7TR9 - chains K and S of the 19 polymer chains in the assembly; structure by electron microscopy, 3.90 A resolution.

# Chain K
Name: Cas7a
Organism: Pyrococcus furiosus DSM 3638
Reference sequence: Q8U333 (Q8U333_PYRFU); residue numbers follow UniProt; this construct covers 1-336
Chain sequence (336 residues; each row starts with the number of its first residue):
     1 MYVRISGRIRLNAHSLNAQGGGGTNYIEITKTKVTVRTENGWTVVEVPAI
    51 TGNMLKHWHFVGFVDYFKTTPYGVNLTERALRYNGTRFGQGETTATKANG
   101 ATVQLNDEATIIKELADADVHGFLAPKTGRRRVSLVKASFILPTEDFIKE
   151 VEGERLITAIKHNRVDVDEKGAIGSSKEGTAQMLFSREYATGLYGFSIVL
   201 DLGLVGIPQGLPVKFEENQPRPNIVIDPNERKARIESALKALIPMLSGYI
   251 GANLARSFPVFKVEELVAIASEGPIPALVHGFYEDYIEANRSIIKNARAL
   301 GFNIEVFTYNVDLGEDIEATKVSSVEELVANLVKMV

# Chain S
Molecule: Target strand DNA
Sequence (22 nucleotides; each row starts with the number of its first residue):
    42 GGGTTGGGGGAAGCACTGGGTC

# Chain K / chain S interface
Contacting residue pairs (15; chain K residue first):
  Gly-22(K) / DG42(S)  base contact
  Gly-22(K) / DG43(S)  base contact
  Gly-23(K) / DG42(S)  phosphate contact
  Gly-23(K) / DG43(S)  phosphate contact
  Thr-24(K) / DG42(S)  phosphate contact
  Asn-25(K) / DG42(S)  hydrogen bond to the phosphate
  Ile-27(K) / DG42(S)  base contact
  Gln-90(K) / DG49(S)  phosphate contact
  Gln-90(K) / DG50(S)  phosphate contact
  Leu-124(K) / DG49(S)  base contact
  Pro-126(K) / DG50(S)  base contact
  Arg-164(K) / DG42(S)  base contact
  Arg-164(K) / DG43(S)  base contact
  Met-183(K) / DG42(S)  sugar contact
  Phe-185(K) / DG42(S)  base contact

# Overview
11 residues of chain K and 4 residues of chain S are in contact; the contacts include 1 hydrogen bond. The
hydrogen-bonded pair is Asn-25(K)/DG42(S).
Here chain K is Cas7a (Pyrococcus furiosus DSM 3638) and chain S is Target strand DNA. Entry 7TR9 (Cascade
complex from type I-A CRISPR-Cas system) was determined by electron microscopy (same publication as 7TR6, 7TR8
and 7TRA).
